Entry 6LHC (electron microscopy, 3.43 A resolution); this record covers chains A and B of the 3 polymer chains in the assembly.

# Chain A
Name: VP1
Source organism: Coxsackievirus A16
Reference sequence: A0A2S1BJ89 (A0A2S1BJ89_9ENTO); residues 1-297 here correspond to UniProt positions 566-862 (UniProt number = residue number + 565)
Chain sequence (297 residues; row label = number of the first residue in the row):
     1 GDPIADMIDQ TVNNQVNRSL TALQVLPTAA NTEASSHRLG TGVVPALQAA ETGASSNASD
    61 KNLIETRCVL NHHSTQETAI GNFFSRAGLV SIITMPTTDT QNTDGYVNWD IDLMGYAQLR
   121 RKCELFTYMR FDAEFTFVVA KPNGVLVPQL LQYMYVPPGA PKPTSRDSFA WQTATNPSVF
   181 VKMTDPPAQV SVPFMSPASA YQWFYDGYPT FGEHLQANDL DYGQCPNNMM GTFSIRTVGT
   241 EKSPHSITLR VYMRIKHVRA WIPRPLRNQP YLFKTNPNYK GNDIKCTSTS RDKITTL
Not modelled in the structure: 1-71, 98-103, 211-221

# Chain B
Name: VP2
Source organism: Coxsackievirus A16
Notes: EC 3.4.22.29, 3.6.1.15, 3.4.22.28, 2.7.7.48
Reference sequence: A0A1D3TZV2 (A0A1D3TZV2_9ENTO); residues 1-254 here correspond to UniProt positions 70-323 (UniProt number = residue number + 69)
Chain sequence (254 residues; row label = number of the first residue in the row):
     1 SPSAEACGYS DRVAQLTIGN STITTQEAAN IVIAYGEWPE YCPDTDATAV DKPTRPDVSV
    61 NRFFTLDTKS WAKDSKGWYW KFPDVLTEVG VFGQNAQFHY LYRSGFCVHV QCNASKFHQG
   121 ALLVAVLPEY VLGTIAGGTG NENSHPPYAT TQPGQVGAVL THPYVLDAGI PLSQLTVCPH
   181 QWINLRTNNC ATIIVPYMNT VPFDSALNHC NFGLLVIPVV PLDFNAGATS EIPITVTIAP
   241 MCAEFAGLRQ AVKQ
Not modelled in the structure: 1-12, 44-59, 136-145, 247-254

# How chain A and chain B interact
Contacting residue pairs - 47 pairs, chain A then chain B:
  Tyr128(A) - Glu129(B)  hydrogen bond
  Tyr128(A) - Thr200(B)
  Ala198(A) - Thr200(B)
  Ser199(A) - Thr200(B)
  Phe204(A) - Glu129(B)
  Tyr205(A) - Glu129(B)
  Tyr205(A) - Val131(B)
  Tyr205(A) - His209(B)
  Asp206(A) - Lys81(B)  salt bridge
  Asp206(A) - Glu129(B)
  Asp206(A) - Tyr130(B)
  Asp206(A) - Cys210(B)
  Gly207(A) - Asn208(B)
  Gly207(A) - His209(B)
  Tyr208(A) - Tyr148(B)
  Tyr208(A) - Thr151(B)
  Tyr208(A) - Asn208(B)
  Gln224(A) - Pro146(B)
  Ile262(A) - Tyr35(B)
  Ile262(A) - Pro128(B)  hydrophobic
  Arg264(A) - Pro128(B)  hydrogen bond (side chain-backbone)
  Arg264(A) - Glu129(B)
  Pro265(A) - Ile170(B)
  Pro265(A) - Gln174(B)
  Pro265(A) - Val177(B)
  Leu266(A) - Pro171(B)
  Leu266(A) - Gln174(B)  hydrogen bond (backbone-side chain)
  Arg267(A) - Gly169(B)
  Asn268(A) - Gly169(B)
  Asn268(A) - Ile170(B)
  Asn268(A) - Pro171(B)
  Gln269(A) - Gly169(B)
  Pro277(A) - Val131(B)  hydrophobic
  Pro277(A) - Leu132(B)
  Asn278(A) - Gly133(B)
  Asn278(A) - Thr134(B)  hydrogen bond (side chain-backbone)
  Tyr279(A) - Thr134(B)
  Tyr279(A) - Ile135(B)
  Tyr279(A) - Asp167(B)  hydrogen bond
  Tyr279(A) - Ala168(B)
  Tyr279(A) - Gly169(B)
  Gly281(A) - Ile135(B)  hydrogen bond (backbone-backbone)
  Gly281(A) - His162(B)
  Ile284(A) - His162(B)
  Ile284(A) - Tyr164(B)  hydrophobic
  Ile284(A) - Val165(B)  hydrophobic
  Thr287(A) - Tyr164(B)  hydrogen bond
Also at the interface, not in a pair above, chain A (27 interface residues in all): Thr127, Ala200, Gln202, Lys280, Cys286
Also at the interface, not in a pair above, chain B (33 interface residues in all): Leu127, Leu175, Cys178, Met198, Asn199, Val201

# Overview
27 residues of chain A face 33 of chain B across their interface; the contacts include 7 hydrogen bonds and 1
salt bridge. Polar contacts include Asp206(A)-Lys81(B), Tyr128(A)-Glu129(B) and Arg264(A)-Pro128(B).
Here chain A is VP1 and chain B is VP2, both from Coxsackievirus A16. Entry 6LHC (The cryo-EM structure of
coxsackievirus A16 empty particle) was determined by electron microscopy (same publication as 6LHA, 6LHB,
6LHK, 6LHL, 6LHO and 6LHP).
